7VIF - chains A and E of the 5 polymer chains in the assembly; structure by electron microscopy, 2.83 A resolution.

== Chain A ==
Molecule: Guanine nucleotide-binding protein G(I)/G(S)/G(T) subunit beta-1
Organism: Homo sapiens
Reference sequence: P62873 (GBB1_HUMAN); residues 1-339 here correspond to UniProt positions 2-340 (UniProt number = residue number + 1)
Chain sequence (357 residues; each row starts with the number of its first residue; numbers below 1 keep their minus sign (His-17 is residue -17)):
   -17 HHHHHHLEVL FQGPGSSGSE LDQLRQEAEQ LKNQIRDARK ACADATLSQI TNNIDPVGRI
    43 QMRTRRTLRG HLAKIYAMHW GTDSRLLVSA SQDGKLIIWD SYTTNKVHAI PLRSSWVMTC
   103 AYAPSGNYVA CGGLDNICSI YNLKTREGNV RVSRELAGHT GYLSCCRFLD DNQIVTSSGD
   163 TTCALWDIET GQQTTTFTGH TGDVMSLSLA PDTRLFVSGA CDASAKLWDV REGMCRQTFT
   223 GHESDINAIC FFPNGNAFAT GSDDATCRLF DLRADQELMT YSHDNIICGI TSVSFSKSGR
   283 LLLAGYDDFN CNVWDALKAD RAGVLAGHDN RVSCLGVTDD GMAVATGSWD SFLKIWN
Unresolved in the structure: -17 to 1
Sequence notes: expression tag (-17 to 0)
Swiss-Prot annotation at these positions:
  - modified residue: Ser1 (N-acetylserine), His265 (Phosphohistidine)

== Chain E ==
Molecule: scFv16
Organism: Mus musculus
Notes: antibody fragment or engineered binder
Chain sequence (251 residues; row label = number of the first residue in the row):
     1 DVQLVESGGG LVQPGGSRKL SCSASGFAFS SFGMHWVRQA PEKGLEWVAY ISSGSGTIYY
    61 ADTVKGRFTI SRDDPKNTLF LQMTSLRSED TAMYYCVRSI YYYGSSPFDF WGQGTTLTVS
   121 SGGGGSGGGG SGGGGSDIVM TQATSSVPVT PGESVSISCR SSKSLLHSNG NTYLYWFLQR
   181 PGQSPQLLIY RMSNLASGVP DRFSGSGSGT AFTLTISRLE AEDVGVYYCM QHLEYPLTFG
   241 AGTKLELKAA A
Unresolved in the structure: 122-134, 249-251
Cystine bridges: Cys22-Cys96, Cys159-Cys229

== Interface between chain A and chain E ==
Residue-residue contacts (12; chain A residue first):
  Arg67(A) - Tyr103(E)
  Leu68(A) - Tyr103(E)  hydrophobic
  Val89(A) - Tyr102(E)  hydrophobic
  Arg128(A) - Asp1(E)  salt bridge
  Arg128(A) - Val2(E)
  Arg128(A) - Arg98(E)  hydrogen bond (backbone-side chain)
  Glu129(A) - Gly26(E)
  Glu129(A) - Phe27(E)
  Glu129(A) - Ala28(E)  hydrogen bond (backbone-backbone)
  Glu129(A) - Phe32(E)
  Gly130(A) - Phe32(E)
  Gly130(A) - Ile100(E)
Other interface residues (no listed pair), chain A (10 interface residues in all): Asp65, Asp82, His90, Asn131
Other interface residues (no listed pair), chain E (13 interface residues in all): Ser31, Asp109, Phe110

== In short ==
Chain A and chain E form an interface of 10 and 13 residues respectively; the contacts include 2 hydrogen
bonds and 1 salt bridge. Polar contacts include Arg128(A)-Asp1(E), Arg128(A)-Arg98(E) and Glu129(A)-Ala28(E).
Chain A is Guanine nucleotide-binding protein G(I)/G(S)/G(T) subunit beta-1 (Homo sapiens) and chain E is
scFv16 (Mus musculus); the structure, Cryo-EM structure of Gi coupled Sphingosine 1-phosphate receptor bound
with (S)-FTY720-P, was determined by electron microscopy, deposited together with 7VIE, 7VIG and 7VIH.
